PDB entry 7QN7 | electron microscopy, 3.00 A resolution | chains C and G of the 7 polymer chains in the assembly

Chain C:
Name: Gamma-aminobutyric acid receptor subunit beta-3
Organism: Homo sapiens
UniProtKB: P28472 (GBRB3_HUMAN); residues -24 to 448 here correspond to UniProt positions 1-473 (UniProt number = residue number + 25)
Chain sequence (473 residues; numbered -24 to 448; the number before each row is that of its first residue; numbers below 1 keep their minus sign (Met-24 is residue -24)):
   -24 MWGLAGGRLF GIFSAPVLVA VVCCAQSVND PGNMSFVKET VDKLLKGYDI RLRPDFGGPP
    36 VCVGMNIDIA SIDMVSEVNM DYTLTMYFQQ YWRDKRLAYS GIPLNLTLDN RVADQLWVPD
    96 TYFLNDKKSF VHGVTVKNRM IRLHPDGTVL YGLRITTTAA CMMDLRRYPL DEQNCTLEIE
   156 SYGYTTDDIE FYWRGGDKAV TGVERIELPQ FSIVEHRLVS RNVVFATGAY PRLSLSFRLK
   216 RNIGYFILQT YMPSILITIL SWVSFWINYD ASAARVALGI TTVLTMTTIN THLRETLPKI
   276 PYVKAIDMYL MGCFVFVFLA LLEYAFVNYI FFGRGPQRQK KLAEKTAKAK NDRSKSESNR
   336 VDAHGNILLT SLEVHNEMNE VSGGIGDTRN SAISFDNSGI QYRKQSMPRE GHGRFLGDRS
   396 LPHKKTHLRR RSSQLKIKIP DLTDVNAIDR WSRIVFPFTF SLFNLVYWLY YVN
Unresolved in the structure: -24 to 6, 308-421, 448
Disulfide bonds: Cys136-Cys150
Glycans and other covalent adducts: N-acetylglucosamine (NAG) linked to Asn8, Asn80; glycan linked to Asn149
Ligand contacts:
  - histamine (HSM), molecule 1: Asp43, Tyr62, Gln64
  - histamine (HSM), molecule 2: Tyr97, Glu155, Ser156, Tyr157, Phe200, Thr202, Tyr205
  - hexadecane (R16): Ile218, Ile230, Trp237, Phe435, Ser436, Asn439, Trp443, Val447
Swiss-Prot annotation at these positions:
  - binding site (benzamidine): Asp95 to Tyr97, Glu155 to Tyr157, Phe200
  - binding site (4-aminobutanoate): Tyr97, Glu155, Tyr157, Thr202
  - binding site (histamine): Tyr97, Ser156, Tyr157, Thr202
  - glycosylation (N-linked (GlcNAc...) asparagine): Asn8, Asn80, Asn149

Chain G:
Name: Nanobody Nb25
Organism: Homo sapiens
Notes: antibody fragment or engineered binder
Chain sequence (121 residues; each row starts with the number of its first residue; note: 389 numbers in that range are skipped by the numbering (no residue carries them; nothing is unmodelled there)):
     1 QVQLVESGGG LVQ
   403 GSLRLSCAAS GHTFNYPIMG WFRQAPGKER EFVGAISWSG GSTSYADSVK DRFTISRDNA
   463 KNTVYLEMNN LKPEDTAVYY CAAKGRYSGG LYYPTNYDYW GQGTQVTV
Disulfide bonds: Cys409-Cys483

Interface between chain C and chain G:
Contacting residue pairs (12):
  Lys173(C) - Tyr447(G)
  Lys173(C) - Asp449(G)
  Val178(C) - Ser444(G)
  Glu179(C) - Ile420(G)
  Glu179(C) - Ser439(G)
  Glu179(C) - Ser444(G)
  Glu179(C) - Leu493(G)
  Arg180(C) - Gly491(G)  hydrogen bond (side chain-backbone)
  Arg180(C) - Gly492(G)
  Glu182(C) - Pro419(G)
  Glu182(C) - Arg488(G)  salt bridge
  Ile188(C) - Ser444(G)
Other interface residues (no listed pair), chain C (8 interface residues in all): Thr176, Ser187
Other interface residues (no listed pair), chain G (13 interface residues in all): Gly442, Lys452, Tyr494

Summary:
The interface between chain C and chain G involves 8 residues on one side and 13 on the other, with 1 hydrogen
bond and 1 salt bridge. Polar contacts include Glu182(C)-Arg488(G) and Arg180(C)-Gly491(G). Chain C binds
hexadecane and histamine.
Chain C is Gamma-aminobutyric acid receptor subunit beta-3 and chain G is Nanobody Nb25, both from Homo
sapiens; the structure, Cryo-EM structure of human full-length extrasynaptic alpha4beta3delta GABA(A)R in
complex with GABA, histamine and nanobody Nb25, was determined by electron microscopy together with 7QN5,
7QN6, 7QN8, 7QN9, 7QNA, 7QNB and 3 further entries from the same study.
